4P9U - chains E and F of the 4 polymer chains in the assembly; structure by X-ray diffraction, 3.21 A resolution.

Chain E (and F):
Protein: Fatty acid metabolism regulator protein
Source organism: Vibrio cholerae
Notes: chain F of this document is another copy of the same molecule, construct and numbering; everything in this record applies to it too
UniProtKB: Q9KQU8 (FADR_VIBCH); residue numbers follow UniProt; this construct covers 6-277
Amino-acid sequence (272 residues; row label = number of the first residue in the row):
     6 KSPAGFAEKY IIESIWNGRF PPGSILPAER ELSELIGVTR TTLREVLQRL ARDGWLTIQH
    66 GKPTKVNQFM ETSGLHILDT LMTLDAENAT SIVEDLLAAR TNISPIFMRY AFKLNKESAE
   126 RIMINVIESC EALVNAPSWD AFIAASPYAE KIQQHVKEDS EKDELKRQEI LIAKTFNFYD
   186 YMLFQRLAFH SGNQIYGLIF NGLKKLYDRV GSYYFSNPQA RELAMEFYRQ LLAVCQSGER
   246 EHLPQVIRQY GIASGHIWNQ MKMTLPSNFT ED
Reported in the primary citation:
  - binding site for the 31-nt DNA strand: Ala9, Arg35, Thr44, Arg45, Thr46, Thr47, His65, Gly66, Lys67, Thr69
  - binding site for the 31-nt DNA strand: Glu34, Arg49

Interface between chain E and chain F:
Contacting residue pairs - 66 pairs, chain E then chain F:
  Glu13(E) with Arg57(F), salt bridge
  Thr46(E) with Thr46(F)
  Arg49(E) with Glu50(F), salt bridge
  Glu50(E) with Arg49(F), salt bridge; Gln53(F)
  Gln53(E) with Glu50(F); Arg54(F), hydrogen bond
  Arg54(E) with Gln53(F), hydrogen bond; Arg57(F)
  Arg57(E) with Glu13(F), salt bridge; Arg54(F); Asp58(F), salt bridge
  Asp58(E) with Arg57(F), salt bridge
  Met75(E) with Phe194(F); Gln199(F); Asn206(F), hydrogen bond (backbone-side chain)
  Glu76(E) with Gln190(F), hydrogen bond; Asn206(F)
  Ser78(E) with Leu203(F); Asn206(F)
  Gly79(E) with Leu203(F)
  Leu80(E) with Leu80(F), hydrophobic; Ile200(F), hydrophobic; Leu203(F), hydrophobic
  Ile82(E) with Leu203(F), hydrophobic
  Leu83(E) with Gln199(F); Ile200(F), hydrophobic
  Asp100(E) with Gly197(F); Asn198(F), hydrogen bond (backbone-side chain); Gln199(F); Ile200(F)
  Leu101(E) with Ile200(F), hydrophobic
  Ala103(E) with Asn198(F)
  Ala104(E) with Asn198(F); Ile200(F), hydrophobic; Tyr201(F)
  Asn107(E) with Ile111(F); Tyr201(F), hydrogen bond
  Ile111(E) with Asn107(F)
  Tyr115(E) with Asn107(F)
  Gln190(E) with Glu76(F), hydrogen bond
  Phe194(E) with Met75(F)
  Gly197(E) with Asp100(F)
  Asn198(E) with Asp100(F), hydrogen bond (side chain-backbone); Ala103(F); Ala104(F)
  Gln199(E) with Met75(F); Leu83(F); Asp100(F)
  Ile200(E) with Leu80(F), hydrophobic; Leu83(F), hydrophobic; Asp100(F); Leu101(F), hydrophobic; Ala104(F), hydrophobic; Leu208(F), hydrophobic
  Tyr201(E) with Ala104(F); Asn107(F), hydrogen bond
  Leu203(E) with Ser78(F); Gly79(F); Leu80(F), hydrophobic; Ile82(F), hydrophobic
  Ile204(E) with Ile204(F), hydrophobic
  Asn206(E) with Met75(F), hydrogen bond (side chain-backbone); Glu76(F); Ser78(F)
  Leu208(E) with Ile200(F), hydrophobic
Other interface residues (no listed pair), chain E (35 interface residues in all): Thr77, Ile108
Other interface residues (no listed pair), chain F (35 interface residues in all): Thr77, Ile108, Tyr115

In short:
Chain E and chain F each contribute 35 residues to their interface, with 10 hydrogen bonds and 6 salt bridges.
Among the polar pairs are Glu13(E)-Arg57(F), Arg49(E)-Glu50(F) and Arg57(E)-Asp58(F). From the paper: a
binding site for the 31-nt DNA strand at Ala9(E), Arg35(E) and Thr44(E) among others.
Both chains are Fatty acid metabolism regulator protein (Vibrio cholerae). Entry 4P9U (FadR, Fatty Acid
Responsive Transcription Factor from Vibrio cholerae, in Complex with DNA) was determined by X-ray diffraction
(same publication as 4PDK and 4P96).
